PDB entry 7YSQ | electron microscopy, 6.80 A resolution (low resolution: residue-level contacts below are approximate; hydrogen-bond / salt-bridge calls are withheld) | chains E and F of the 8 polymer chains in the assembly

# Chain E (and F)
Name: Tubulin alpha chain
From: Drosophila melanogaster
Notes: chain F of this document is another copy of the same molecule, construct and numbering; everything in this record applies to it too
Reference sequence: P06603 (TBA1_DROME); numbering as in UniProt (aligned over 1-450)
Chain sequence (450 residues; each row starts with the number of its first residue):
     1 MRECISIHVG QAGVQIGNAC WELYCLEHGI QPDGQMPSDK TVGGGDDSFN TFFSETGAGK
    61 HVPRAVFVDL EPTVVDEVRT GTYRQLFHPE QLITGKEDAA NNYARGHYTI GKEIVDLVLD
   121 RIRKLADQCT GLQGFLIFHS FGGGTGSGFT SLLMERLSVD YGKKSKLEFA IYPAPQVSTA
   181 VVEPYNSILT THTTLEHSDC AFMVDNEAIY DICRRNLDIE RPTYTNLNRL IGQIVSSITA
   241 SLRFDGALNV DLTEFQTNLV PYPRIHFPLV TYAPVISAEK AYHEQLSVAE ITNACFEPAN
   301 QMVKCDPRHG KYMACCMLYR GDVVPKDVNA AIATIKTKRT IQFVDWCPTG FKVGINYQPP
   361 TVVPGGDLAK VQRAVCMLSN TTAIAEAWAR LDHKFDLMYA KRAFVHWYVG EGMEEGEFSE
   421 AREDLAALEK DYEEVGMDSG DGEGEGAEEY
Unresolved in the structure: 37-46, 433-450
Curated features (UniProtKB/Swiss-Prot):
  - active site: E254
  - binding site (GTP): Q11, E71, S140, G144, T145, T179, N206, N228
  - binding site (Mg(2+)): E71
  - site: Y450 (Involved in polymerization)
  - modified residue: K40 (N6-acetyllysine)
  - mutagenesis: K40 (K40Q: Mimics constitutively Lys-40-acetylated alpha-tubulin. Rescues egg chamber fusion phenotype of mutants lacking lky/alpha-tubulin N-acetyltransferase 2; K40R/A: Non-acetylateable ...)
Small-molecule neighbours: GTP (guanosine-5'-triphosphate): G10, Q11, A12, Q15, D69, E71, D98, A99, A100, N101, S140, G143, G144, T145, I171, T179, V204, N206, Y224, L227, N228

# Interface between chain E and chain F
Pairs across the interface (4; chain E residue first):
  H283(E) with D120(F)
  E284(E) with D120(F)
  E297(E) with K112(F)
  R308(E) with E417(F)
Other interface residues (no listed pair), chain E (6 interface residues in all): E290, N293
Other interface residues (no listed pair), chain F (5 interface residues in all): V159, D160

# Summary
Chain E and chain F form an interface of 6 and 5 residues respectively. Chain E binds GTP. Curated annotation
(UniProt) lists active-site residue E254(E), 8 GTP-binding residues, Mg2+-binding residue E71(E) and one
mutagenesis site on chain E.
Both chains are Tubulin alpha chain (Drosophila melanogaster). Entry 7YSQ (GTPgammaS Tube decorated with
kinesin) was determined by electron microscopy, deposited together with 7YSN, 7YSO, 7YSP and 7YSR.
